5W1F - chains A and D of the 4 polymer chains in the assembly; structure by X-ray diffraction, 2.60 A resolution.

# Chain A
Name: Protein S100-A8
From: Homo sapiens
UniProt: P05109 (S10A8_HUMAN); numbering as in UniProt (aligned over 1-93)
Chain sequence (93 residues; each row starts with the number of its first residue):
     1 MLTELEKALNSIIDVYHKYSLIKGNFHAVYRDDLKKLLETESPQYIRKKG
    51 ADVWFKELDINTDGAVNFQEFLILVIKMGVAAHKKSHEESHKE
Not modelled in the structure: 88-93
Construct notes: engineered mutation Ser42 (Cys in P05109)
Metal / ion sites: Ni2+: His17, His27 (shared with 4 residues of chain B); Na+: Ser20, Lys23, Asn25, Ala28; Ca2+: Asp59, Asn61, Asp63, Ala65, Glu70
Curated features (UniProtKB/Swiss-Prot):
  - binding site (Zn(2+)): His17, His27, His83, His87
  - binding site (Ca(2+)): Asp33, Asp59, Asn61, Asp63, Glu70
What the authors report for this chain:
  - Ni2+ coordination: His17, His27

# Chain D
Name: Protein S100-A9
From: Homo sapiens
UniProt: P06702 (S10A9_HUMAN); numbering as in UniProt (aligned over 1-114)
Chain sequence (114 residues; each row starts with the number of its first residue):
     1 MTSKMSQLERNIETIINTFHQYSVKLGHPDTLNQGEFKELVRKDLQNFLK
    51 KENKNEKVIEHIMEDLDTNADKQLSFEEFIMLMARLTWASHEKMHEGDEG
   101 PGHHHKPGLGEGTP
Not modelled in the structure: 1-4, 113-114
Construct notes: engineered mutation Ser3 (Cys in P06702)
Metal / ion sites: Ni2+ site 1: His20, Asp30 (shared with 2 residues of chain C); Ca2+ site 1: Ser23, Leu26, His28, Thr31, Glu36; Ca2+ site 2: Asp67, Asn69, Asp71, Gln73, Glu78; Ni2+ site 2: His91, His95, His103, His105 (shared with 2 residues of chain C)
Curated features (UniProtKB/Swiss-Prot):
  - binding site (Zn(2+)): His20, Asp30, His91, His95
  - binding site (Ca(2+)): Ser23, Leu26, His28, Thr31, Glu36, Asp67, Asn69, Asp71, Gln73, Glu78
  - modified residue: Thr2 (Blocked amino end (Thr)), His105 (Pros-methylhistidine), Thr113 (Phosphothreonine)
  - mutagenesis: Glu36 (E36Q: Loss of resistance to bacterial invasion; when associated with Q-78), Met63 (M63A: Loss of antifungal activity), Glu78 (E78Q: Loss of resistance to bacterial invasion; when associated with Q-36), Met81 (M81A: No effect on antifungal activity), Met83 (M83A: Loss of antifungal activity)
What the authors report for this chain:
  - Ni2+ coordination: His20, Asp30

# Interface between chain A and chain D
Contacting residue pairs (17):
  Asn25(A) with Glu64(D), hydrogen bond (side chain-backbone); Asp65(D), hydrogen bond (side chain-backbone); Asp67(D), hydrogen bond (side chain-backbone); Thr68(D)
  Phe26(A) with His61(D); Glu64(D); Asp65(D)
  His27(A) with Asp65(D), salt bridge
  Tyr30(A) with Thr68(D), hydrogen bond (side chain-backbone)
  Asn61(A) with Glu77(D), hydrogen bond (side chain-backbone); Met81(D)
  Thr62(A) with Glu77(D)
  Asp63(A) with Thr68(D), hydrogen bond; Glu78(D)
  Ala65(A) with Thr68(D)
  Asn67(A) with Met81(D)
  Gln69(A) with Arg85(D)
Interface residues without a listed pair, chain A (11 interface residues in all): Ala28
Interface residues without a listed pair, chain D (11 interface residues in all): Asn69, Ile80

# In short
The chain A/chain D interface involves 11 residues from each chain, with 6 hydrogen bonds and 1 salt bridge.
Polar pairs include His27(A)-Asp65(D), Asn25(A)-Glu64(D) and Asn25(A)-Asp65(D). The paper reports Ni2+
coordination by His17(A), His27(A) and His20(D) among others.
Here chain A is Protein S100-A8 and chain D is Protein S100-A9, both from Homo sapiens. Entry 5W1F (Crystal
structure of Ni(II)- and Ca(II)-bound human calprotectin) was determined by X-ray diffraction.
